Entry 8SOJ (electron microscopy, 3.80 A resolution); this record covers chains B and C of the 4 polymer chains in the assembly.

== Chain B ==
Name: CST complex subunit STN1
Source organism: Human enterovirus 71
Notes: EC 3.4.22.29, 3.6.1.15, 3.4.22.28, 2.7.7.48
UniProt: chimeric construct of B6F2F5, Q96AP0, Q9H668: residues -248 to -9 from B6F2F5 (B6F2F5_HE71) positions 2-241 (UniProt number = residue number + 250); residues 1-397 from Q96AP0 positions 1-397 (same numbers); residues 404-771 from Q9H668 positions 1-368 (UniProt number = residue number - 403)
Sequence (1049 residues; each row starts with the number of its first residue; numbers below 1 keep their minus sign (Met-277 is residue -277)):
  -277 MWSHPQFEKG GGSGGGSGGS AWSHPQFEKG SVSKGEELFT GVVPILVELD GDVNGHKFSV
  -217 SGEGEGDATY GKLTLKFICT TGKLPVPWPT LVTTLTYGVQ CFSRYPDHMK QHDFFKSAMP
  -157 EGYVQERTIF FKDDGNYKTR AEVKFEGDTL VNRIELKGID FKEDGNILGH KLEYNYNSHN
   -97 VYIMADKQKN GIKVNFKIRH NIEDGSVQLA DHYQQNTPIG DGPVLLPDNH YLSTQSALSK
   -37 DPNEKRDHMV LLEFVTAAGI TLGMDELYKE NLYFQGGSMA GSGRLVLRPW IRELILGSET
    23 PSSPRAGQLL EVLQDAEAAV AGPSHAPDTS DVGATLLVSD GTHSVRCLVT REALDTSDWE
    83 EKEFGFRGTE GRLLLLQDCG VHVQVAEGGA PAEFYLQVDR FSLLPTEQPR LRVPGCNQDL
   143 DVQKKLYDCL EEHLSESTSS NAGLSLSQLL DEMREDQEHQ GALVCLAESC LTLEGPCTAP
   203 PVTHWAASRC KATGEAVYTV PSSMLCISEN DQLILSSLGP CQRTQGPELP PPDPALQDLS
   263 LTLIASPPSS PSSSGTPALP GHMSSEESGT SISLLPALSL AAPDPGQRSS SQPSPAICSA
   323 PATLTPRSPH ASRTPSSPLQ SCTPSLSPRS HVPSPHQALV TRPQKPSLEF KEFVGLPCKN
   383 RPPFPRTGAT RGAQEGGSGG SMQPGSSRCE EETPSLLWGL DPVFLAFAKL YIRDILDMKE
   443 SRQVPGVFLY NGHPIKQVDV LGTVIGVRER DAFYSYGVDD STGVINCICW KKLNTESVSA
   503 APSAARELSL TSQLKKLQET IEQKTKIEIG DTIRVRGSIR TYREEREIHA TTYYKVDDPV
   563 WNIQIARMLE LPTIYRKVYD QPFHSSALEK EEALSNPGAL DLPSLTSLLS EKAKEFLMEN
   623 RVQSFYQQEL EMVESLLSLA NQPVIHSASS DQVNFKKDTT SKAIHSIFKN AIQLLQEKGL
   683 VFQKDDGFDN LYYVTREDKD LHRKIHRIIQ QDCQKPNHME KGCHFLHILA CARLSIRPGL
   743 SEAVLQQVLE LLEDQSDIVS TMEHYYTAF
Disordered / not traced: -277 to 174, 242-409, 771
Differences from the reference sequence: initiating methionine (-277); expression tag (-276 to -249); linker (-8 to 0, 398-403)
Curated features (UniProtKB/Swiss-Prot):
  - DNA-binding region: Val460 to Val558 (OB)

== Chain C ==
Name: CST complex subunit TEN1
Source organism: Homo sapiens
UniProt: Q86WV5 (TEN1L_HUMAN); residue numbers follow UniProt; this construct covers 1-123
Sequence (123 residues; numbered 1 to 123; the number before each row is that of its first residue):
     1 MMLPKPGTYY LPWEVSAGQV PDGSTLRTFG RLCLYDMIQS RVTLMAQHGS DQHQVLVCTK
    61 LVEPFHAQVG SLYIVLGELQ HQQDRGSVVK ARVLTCVEGM NLPLLEQAIR EQRLYKQERG
   121 GSQ
Disordered / not traced: 1, 121-123
Curated features (UniProtKB/Swiss-Prot):
  - DNA-binding region: Met2 to Gln123 (OB)
  - mutagenesis: Tyr115 (Y115A: 2.5-fold reduction in binding affinity for STN1), Arg119 (R119Q: 2-fold reduction in binding affinity for STN1)

== How chain B and chain C interact ==
Pairs across the interface (40; chain B residue first):
  Tyr433(B) with Gln112(C); Tyr115(C)
  Arg435(B) with Arg119(C)
  Asp436(B) with Arg119(C), salt bridge
  Tyr452(B) with Arg119(C), hydrogen bond
  Thr465(B) with Arg27(C)
  Asp481(B) with Pro6(C); Gly7(C), hydrogen bond (side chain-backbone); Arg27(C), salt bridge
  Ser483(B) with Pro6(C); Thr8(C); Tyr9(C); Arg27(C)
  Thr484(B) with Pro6(C); Gln112(C)
  Gly485(B) with Pro6(C)
  Val486(B) with Leu3(C); Pro4(C); Pro6(C), hydrophobic
  Ile487(B) with Leu3(C), hydrophobic
  Asn488(B) with Leu3(C)
  Pro561(B) with Val97(C); Glu98(C), hydrogen bond (backbone-backbone)
  Val562(B) with Glu98(C); Gly99(C); Met100(C)
  Trp563(B) with Tyr9(C), hydrogen bond; Met100(C), hydrophobic
  Ile567(B) with Leu105(C), hydrophobic
  Met570(B) with Tyr9(C), hydrophobic; Ala108(C); Gln112(C)
  Leu571(B) with Leu104(C), hydrophobic; Ala108(C), hydrophobic; Glu111(C)
  Tyr577(B) with Tyr115(C); Arg119(C)
  Arg578(B) with Tyr115(C); Glu118(C), salt bridge
  Asp582(B) with Tyr115(C), hydrogen bond
Also at the interface, not in a pair above, chain B (28 interface residues in all): Val466, Ile467, Gly479, Asp482, Gly532, Gln566, Pro574
Also at the interface, not in a pair above, chain C (25 interface residues in all): Lys5, Ile74, Leu76, Arg92, Val93, Ile109

== In short ==
Chain B and chain C form an interface of 28 and 25 residues respectively, with 5 hydrogen bonds and 3 salt
bridges. Polar contacts include Asp436(B)-Arg119(C), Asp481(B)-Arg27(C) and Arg578(B)-Glu118(C).
Here chain B is CST complex subunit STN1 (Human enterovirus 71) and chain C is CST complex subunit TEN1 (Homo
sapiens). Entry 8SOJ (Cryo-EM structure of human CST bound to POT1(ESDL)/TPP1 in the absence of telomeric
ssDNA) was determined by electron microscopy, deposited together with 8SOK.
